PDB entry 6IQG | X-ray diffraction, 3.00 A resolution | chains B and D of the 4 polymer chains in the assembly

# Chain B
Name: Immunoglobulin gamma-1 heavy chain
Organism: Homo sapiens
UniProt: P0DOX5 (IGG1_HUMAN); residues 236-445 here correspond to UniProt positions 238-447 (UniProt number = residue number + 2)
Amino-acid sequence (210 residues; numbered 236 to 445; the number before each row is that of its first residue):
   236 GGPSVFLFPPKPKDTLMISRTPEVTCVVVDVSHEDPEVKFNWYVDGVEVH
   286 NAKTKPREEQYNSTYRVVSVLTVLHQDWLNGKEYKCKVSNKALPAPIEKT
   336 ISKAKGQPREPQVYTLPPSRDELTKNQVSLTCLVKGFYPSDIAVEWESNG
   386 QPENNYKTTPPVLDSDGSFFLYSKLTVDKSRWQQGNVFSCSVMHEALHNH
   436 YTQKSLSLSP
Disordered / not traced: 236, 444-445
Disulfides: Cys261-Cys321, Cys367-Cys425
Covalently attached groups: glycan linked to Asn297

# Chain D
Name: 18-mer peptide G(HCS)DCAYHRGELVWCT(HCS)H(NH2)
Amino-acid sequence (18 residues; row label = number of the first residue in the row):
   601 GXDCAYHRGELVWCTXHX
Disordered / not traced: 601, 617-618
Disulfides: Cys604-Cys614
Modified / non-standard residues: HCS (2-amino-4-mercapto-butyric acid) at position 602; HCS (2-amino-4-mercapto-butyric acid) at position 616; NH2 (amino group) at position 618

# Interface between chain B and chain D
Residue-residue contacts (32; chain B residue first):
  Lys248(B) - His607(D)
  Leu251(B) - Val612(D)
  Leu251(B) - Trp613(D)
  Met252(B) - Glu610(D)
  Met252(B) - Leu611(D)
  Met252(B) - Val612(D)
  Ile253(B) - Leu611(D)  hydrophobic
  Ile253(B) - Val612(D)  hydrogen bond (backbone-backbone)
  Ile253(B) - Trp613(D)  hydrophobic
  Ser254(B) - Leu611(D)  hydrogen bond (side chain-backbone)
  Arg255(B) - Glu610(D)  salt bridge
  Glu380(B) - His607(D)  salt bridge
  Glu380(B) - Arg608(D)  salt bridge
  Trp381(B) - Arg608(D)  hydrogen bond (backbone-side chain)
  Glu382(B) - His607(D)  salt bridge
  Glu382(B) - Arg608(D)  salt bridge
  Pro387(B) - Arg608(D)
  Met428(B) - His607(D)
  His433(B) - Asp603(D)  salt bridge
  His433(B) - Thr615(D)  hydrogen bond
  Asn434(B) - Asp603(D)
  Asn434(B) - Cys604(D)
  Asn434(B) - Ala605(D)
  Asn434(B) - Val612(D)
  Asn434(B) - Trp613(D)
  Asn434(B) - Cys614(D)
  Asn434(B) - Thr615(D)  hydrogen bond (side chain-backbone)
  His435(B) - Val612(D)
  His435(B) - Trp613(D)
  Tyr436(B) - Ala605(D)  hydrophobic
  Tyr436(B) - Tyr606(D)
  Tyr436(B) - His607(D)  hydrogen bond
Also at the interface, not in a pair above, chain B (17 interface residues in all): His310, Ser426

# Summary
17 residues of chain B face 12 of chain D across their interface; the contacts include 6 hydrogen bonds and 6
salt bridges. Polar pairs include Arg255(B)-Glu610(D), Glu380(B)-His607(D) and Glu380(B)-Arg608(D).
Here chain B is Immunoglobulin gamma-1 heavy chain (Homo sapiens) and chain D is an 18-mer peptide
G(HCS)DCAYHRGELVWCT(HCS)H(NH2). Entry 6IQG (X-ray crystal structure of Fc and peptide complex) was determined
by X-ray diffraction, deposited together with 6IQH.
